Entry 4XHJ (X-ray diffraction, 3.16 A resolution); this record covers chains A and D of the 4 polymer chains in the assembly.

Chain A:
Protein: Envelope glycoprotein H
Organism: Human herpesvirus 3 strain Oka vaccine
Reference sequence: Q775J3 (GH_VZVO); residues 1-795 here = UniProt positions 1-795
Sequence (833 residues; numbered 1 to 833; the number before each row is that of its first residue):
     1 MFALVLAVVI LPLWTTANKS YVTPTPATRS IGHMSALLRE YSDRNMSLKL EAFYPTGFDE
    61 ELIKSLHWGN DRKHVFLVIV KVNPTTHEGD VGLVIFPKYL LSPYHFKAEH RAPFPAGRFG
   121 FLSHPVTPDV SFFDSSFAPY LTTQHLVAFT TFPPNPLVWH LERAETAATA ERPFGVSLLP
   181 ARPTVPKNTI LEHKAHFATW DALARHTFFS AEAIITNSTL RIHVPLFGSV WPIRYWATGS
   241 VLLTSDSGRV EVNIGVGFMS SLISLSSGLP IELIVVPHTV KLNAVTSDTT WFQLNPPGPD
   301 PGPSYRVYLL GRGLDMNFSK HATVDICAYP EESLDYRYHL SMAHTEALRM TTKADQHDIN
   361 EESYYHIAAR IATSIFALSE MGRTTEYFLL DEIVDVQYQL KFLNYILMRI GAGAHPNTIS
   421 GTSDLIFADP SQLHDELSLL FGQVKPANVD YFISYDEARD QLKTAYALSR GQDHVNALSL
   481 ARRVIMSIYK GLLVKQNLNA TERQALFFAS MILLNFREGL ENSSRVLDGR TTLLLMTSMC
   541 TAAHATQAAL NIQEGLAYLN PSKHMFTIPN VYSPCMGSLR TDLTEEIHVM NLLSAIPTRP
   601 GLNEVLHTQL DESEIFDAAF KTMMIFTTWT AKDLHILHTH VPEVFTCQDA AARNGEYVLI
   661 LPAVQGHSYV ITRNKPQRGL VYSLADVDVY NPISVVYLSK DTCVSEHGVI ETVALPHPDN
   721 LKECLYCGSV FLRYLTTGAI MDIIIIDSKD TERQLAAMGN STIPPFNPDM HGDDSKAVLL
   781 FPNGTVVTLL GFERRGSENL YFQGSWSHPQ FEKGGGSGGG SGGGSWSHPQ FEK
Disordered / not traced: 1-35, 105-117, 444-451, 517-522, 792-833
Disulfides: Cys540-Cys575, Cys647-Cys703, Cys724-Cys727
Glycans and other covalent adducts: N-acetylglucosamine (NAG) linked to Asn217, Asn499; glycan linked to Asn783
Sequence notes: expression tag (796-833)
Swiss-Prot annotation at these positions:
  - glycosylation (N-linked (GlcNAc...) asparagine): Asn18, Asn45, Asn217, Asn317, Asn499, Asn522, Asn760, Asn783

Chain D:
Protein: Fab-RC heavy chain
Organism: Homo sapiens
Notes: antibody fragment or engineered binder
Sequence (282 residues; numbered -18 to 263; the number before each row is that of its first residue; numbers below 1 keep their minus sign (Met-18 is residue -18)):
   -18 MEFGLSWVFL VAILEGVHCQ VQLVQSGAEM KKPGASVKVS CKASGYTFIG YHLHWVRQAP
    42 GQGLEWMGWI NPNSGETNYA QKFQDWVTMT RDTSINTAYM ELRLRSDDTA VYYCARGGMT
   102 MVRGVMMDWG QGTLVTVSSA STKGPSVFPL APSSKSTSGG TAALGCLVKD YFPEPVTVSW
   162 NSGALTSGVH TFPAVLQSSG LYSLSSVVTV PSSSLGTQTY ICNVNHKPSN TKVDKRVEPK
   222 SCDKGSENLY FQGSWSHPQF EKGGGSGGGS GGGSWSHPQF EK
Disordered / not traced: -18 to 0, 134-143, 193-199, 225-263
Disulfides: Cys22-Cys95, Cys147-Cys203

Chain A / chain D interface:
Residue-residue contacts (17; chain A residue first):
  Pro153(A) with Met102(D)
  Pro154(A) with Met102(D)
  Asn155(A) with Arg104(D)
  Pro156(A) with Met102(D); Arg104(D)
  Leu157(A) with Trp50(D), hydrophobic; Arg104(D)
  Trp159(A) with Met102(D), hydrophobic
  Thr286(A) with Met102(D)
  Ser287(A) with Thr101(D), hydrogen bond
  Asp288(A) with Met100(D); Thr101(D), hydrogen bond (side chain-backbone); Met102(D), hydrogen bond (side chain-backbone)
  Thr290(A) with Met100(D)
  Trp291(A) with Val103(D)
  Leu294(A) with Met102(D), hydrophobic; Val103(D), hydrophobic
Interface residues without a listed pair, chain D (7 interface residues in all): Val106
The authors on this interface:
  - specific contacts: Pro156(A)-Met102(D), Leu294(A)-Met102(D)
  - epitope / paratope residues, chain A: Pro156(A), Asp288(A), Trp291(A), Leu294(A)
  - epitope / paratope residues, chain D: Met102(D)

In short:
12 residues of chain A and 7 residues of chain D are in contact, with 3 hydrogen bonds. Polar pairs include
Ser287(A)-Thr101(D), Asp288(A)-Thr101(D) and Asp288(A)-Met102(D). The authors report contacts between
Pro156(A) and Met102(D) and Leu294(A) and Met102(D). N-acetylglucosamine is covalently linked to Asn217(A) and
Asn499(A). From the paper: epitope/paratope residues Pro156(A), Asp288(A) and Met102(D) among others.
Chain A is Envelope glycoprotein H (Human herpesvirus 3 strain Oka vaccine) and chain D is Fab-RC heavy chain
(Homo sapiens); the structure, gHgL of Varicella-zoster virus in complex with human neutralizing antibodies,
was determined by X-ray diffraction, deposited together with 4XI5.
